1NOY - chains A and B of the 3 polymer chains in the assembly; structure by X-ray diffraction, 2.20 A resolution.

# Chain A (and B)
Name: Protein (DNA polymerase (e.c.2.7.7.7))
From: Enterobacteria phage T4
Notes: chain B of this document is another copy of the same molecule, construct and numbering; everything in this record applies to it too
UniProtKB: P04415 (DPOL_BPT4); residues 1-388 here = UniProt positions 1-388
Sequence (388 residues; numbered 1 to 388; the number before each row is that of its first residue):
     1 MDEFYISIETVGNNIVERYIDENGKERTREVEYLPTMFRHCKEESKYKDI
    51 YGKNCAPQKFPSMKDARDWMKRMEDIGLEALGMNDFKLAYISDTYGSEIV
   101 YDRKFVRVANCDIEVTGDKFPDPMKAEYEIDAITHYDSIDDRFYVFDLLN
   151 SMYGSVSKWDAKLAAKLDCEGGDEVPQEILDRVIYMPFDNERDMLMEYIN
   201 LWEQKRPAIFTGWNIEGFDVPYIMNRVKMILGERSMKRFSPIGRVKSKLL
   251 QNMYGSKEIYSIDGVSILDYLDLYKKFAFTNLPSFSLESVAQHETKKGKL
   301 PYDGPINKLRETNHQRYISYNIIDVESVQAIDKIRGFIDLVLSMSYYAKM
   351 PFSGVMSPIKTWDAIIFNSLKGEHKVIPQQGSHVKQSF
Not modelled in the structure: 1, 374-388 (chain B: 1, 44-51, 73-81, 250-255, 371-388)
Sequence notes: conflict Asp-2 (Lys in P04415), Leu-250 (Ile in P04415)
UniProt features mapped onto this chain:
  - region: Val-245 to Ser-261 (Beta hairpin)
  - binding site (Mg(2+)): Asp-112, Glu-114, Asp-219, Asp-324
  - mutagenesis: Asp-112 (D112A: Almost complete loss of exonuclease activity. Decreased replication fidelity), Glu-114 (E114A: Almost complete loss of exonuclease activity. Decreased replication fidelity), Asp-219 (D219A: Almost complete loss of exonuclease activity. Decreased replication fidelity), Asp-324 (D324A: Almost complete loss of exonuclease activity. Decreased replication fidelity)
Disulfide bonds: Cys-41/Cys-55

# How chain A and chain B interact
Pairs across the interface - 68 pairs, chain A then chain B:
  His-40(A) with Ala-278(B); Phe-279(B)
  Cys-41(A) with Phe-279(B), hydrophobic
  Ser-45(A) with Phe-279(B)
  Lys-48(A) with Phe-279(B)
  Gly-52(A) with Lys-276(B), hydrogen bond (backbone-side chain)
  Lys-53(A) with Lys-275(B); Lys-276(B); Phe-279(B)
  Asn-54(A) with Lys-276(B), hydrogen bond (backbone-backbone); Phe-277(B); Phe-279(B)
  Cys-55(A) with Phe-277(B)
  Ala-56(A) with Phe-277(B)
  Lys-275(A) with Lys-53(B)
  Lys-276(A) with Gly-52(B); Lys-53(B); Asn-54(B), hydrogen bond (backbone-backbone)
  Phe-277(A) with Asn-54(B); Cys-55(B); Ala-56(B); Trp-362(B), hydrophobic; Ile-366(B), hydrophobic
  Ala-278(A) with His-40(B)
  Phe-279(A) with Cys-41(B), hydrophobic; Asn-54(B)
  Phe-337(A) with Ala-56(B), hydrophobic
  Leu-340(A) with Pro-57(B); Ser-369(B)
  Ser-343(A) with Ser-369(B)
  Met-344(A) with Trp-362(B); Ile-366(B), hydrophobic; Ser-369(B)
  Tyr-347(A) with Tyr-347(B), hydrogen bond (backbone-side chain); Ala-348(B); Lys-349(B); Ile-365(B), hydrophobic; Asn-368(B)
  Ala-348(A) with Tyr-347(B), hydrogen bond (backbone-side chain)
  Lys-349(A) with Tyr-347(B)
  Val-355(A) with Trp-362(B), hydrogen bond (backbone-side chain)
  Met-356(A) with Trp-362(B)
  Ser-357(A) with Trp-362(B)
  Pro-358(A) with Gly-52(B); Pro-358(B); Ile-359(B), hydrophobic; Trp-362(B), hydrophobic
  Ile-359(A) with Pro-358(B), hydrophobic
  Thr-361(A) with Trp-362(B); Ile-365(B)
  Trp-362(A) with Lys-276(B); Phe-277(B), hydrophobic; Met-344(B); Val-355(B), hydrogen bond (side chain-backbone); Ser-357(B); Pro-358(B), hydrophobic; Thr-361(B)
  Ile-365(A) with Tyr-347(B), hydrophobic; Thr-361(B); Ile-365(B), hydrophobic
  Ile-366(A) with Phe-277(B), hydrophobic; Leu-340(B), hydrophobic; Met-344(B), hydrophobic
  Asn-368(A) with Tyr-347(B)
  Ser-369(A) with Ser-343(B); Met-344(B)
  Leu-370(A) with Leu-340(B), hydrophobic; Ser-343(B)
Interface residues without a listed pair, chain A (36 interface residues in all): Glu-44, Pro-57, Arg-335
Interface residues without a listed pair, chain B (33 interface residues in all): Asn-281, Phe-337, Met-356, Leu-370

# Overview
36 residues of chain A and 33 residues of chain B are in contact, with 7 hydrogen bonds. Among the polar pairs
are Gly-52(A)/Lys-276(B), Tyr-347(A)/Tyr-347(B) and Ala-348(A)/Tyr-347(B). UniProt lists 4 Mg2+-binding
residues and 4 mutagenesis sites on chain A.
Both chains are Protein (DNA polymerase (e.c.2.7.7.7)) (Enterobacteria phage T4). Entry 1NOY (DNA polymerase
(e.c.2.7.7.7)/DNA complex) was determined by X-ray diffraction together with 1NOZ from the same study.
